PDB entry 9FEF | electron microscopy, 2.98 A resolution | chains A and C of the 5 polymer chains in the assembly

== Chain A (and C) ==
Molecule: malate dehydrogenase
Source organism: Trypanosoma cruzi strain CL Brener
Notes: EC 1.1.1.37; chain C of this document is another copy of the same molecule, construct and numbering; everything in this record applies to it too
UniProtKB: Q4DRD8 (Q4DRD8_TRYCC); residue numbers follow UniProt; this construct covers 1-323
Amino-acid sequence (331 residues; row label = number of the first residue in the row; numbers below 1 keep their minus sign (Met-7 is residue -7)):
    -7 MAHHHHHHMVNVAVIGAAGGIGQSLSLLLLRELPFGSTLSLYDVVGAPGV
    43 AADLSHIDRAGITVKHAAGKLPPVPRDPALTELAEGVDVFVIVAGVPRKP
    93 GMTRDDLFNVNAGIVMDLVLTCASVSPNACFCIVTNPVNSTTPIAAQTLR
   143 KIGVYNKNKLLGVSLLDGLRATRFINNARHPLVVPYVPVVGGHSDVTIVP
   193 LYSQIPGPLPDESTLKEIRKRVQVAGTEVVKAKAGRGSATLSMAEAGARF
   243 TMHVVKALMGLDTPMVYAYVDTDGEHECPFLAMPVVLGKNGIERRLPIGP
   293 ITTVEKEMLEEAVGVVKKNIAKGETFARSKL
Unresolved in the structure: -7 to 0, 90-95, 321-323 (chain C: -7 to 0, 90-95, 322-323)
Differences from the reference sequence: initiating methionine (-7); expression tag (-6 to 0)

== Chain A / chain C interface ==
Residue-residue contacts (13):
  Pro173(A) - Thr255(C)
  Pro173(A) - Glu285(C)
  Leu174(A) - Leu288(C)  hydrophobic
  Tyr178(A) - Pro198(C)
  Pro198(A) - Tyr178(C)
  Pro200(A) - Leu288(C)
  Pro200(A) - Pro289(C)
  Thr255(A) - Pro173(C)  hydrogen bond (side chain-backbone)
  Met257(A) - Leu174(C)  hydrophobic
  Glu285(A) - Pro173(C)
  Arg286(A) - Leu174(C)
  Arg286(A) - Pro200(C)
  Leu288(A) - Leu174(C)  hydrophobic
Also at the interface, not in a pair above, chain A (13 interface residues in all): Val175, Val278, Pro289
Also at the interface, not in a pair above, chain C (13 interface residues in all): Val175, Met257, Val278, Arg286

== Summary ==
Chain A and chain C each contribute 13 residues to their interface, with 1 hydrogen bond. The hydrogen-bonded
pair is Thr255(A)-Pro173(C).
Both chains are malate dehydrogenase (Trypanosoma cruzi strain CL Brener). Entry 9FEF (Cryo-EM structure of
Trypanosoma cruzi (MDH)4-PEX5 complex) was determined by electron microscopy (same publication as 9FEE).
